PDB entry 8VGP | electron microscopy, 2.70 A resolution | chains H and L of the 3 polymer chains in the assembly

# Chain H
Protein: Fab 5A12.6DS heavy chain
Organism: Homo sapiens
Notes: antibody fragment or engineered binder
Chain sequence (236 residues; row label = number of the first residue in the row; note: 4 numbers in that range are skipped by the numbering (no residue carries them; nothing is unmodelled there); a row labelled like 82A-82C holds insertion residues (82A, then the next letters in order)):
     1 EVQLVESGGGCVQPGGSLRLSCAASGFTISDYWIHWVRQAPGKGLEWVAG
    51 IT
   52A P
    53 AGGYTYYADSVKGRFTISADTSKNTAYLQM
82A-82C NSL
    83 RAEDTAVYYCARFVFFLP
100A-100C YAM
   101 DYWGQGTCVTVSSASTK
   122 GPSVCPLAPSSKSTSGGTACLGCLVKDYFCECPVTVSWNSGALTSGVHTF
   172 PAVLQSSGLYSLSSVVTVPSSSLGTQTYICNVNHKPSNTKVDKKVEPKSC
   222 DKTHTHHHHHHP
Not modelled in the structure: 133-136, 219-233
Disulfide bonds: Cys11-Cys151, Cys22-Cys92, Cys108-Cys153, Cys144-Cys201

# Chain L
Protein: Fab 5A12.6DS light chain
Organism: Homo sapiens
Notes: antibody fragment or engineered binder
Chain sequence (215 residues; numbered 1 to 214 plus 1 insertion-coded residue; the number before each row is that of its first residue):
     1 DIQMTQSPSSLSASVGDRVTITCRASQ
   27A F
    28 LSSFGVAWYQQKCGKAPKLLIYGASSLYSGVPSRFSGSGSGTDFTLTISS
    78 LQCEDFATYYCQQGLLSPLTFGQGTKVEIKRTVAAPSVCIFPPSDECLKS
   128 GTASVVCLLNNFYPREAKVQWKVDNALQSGNSQESVTCQDSKDCTYSLSS
   178 TLTLSKADYEKHKVYACEVTHQGLSSPVTKSFNRGEC
Not modelled in the structure: 213-214
Disulfide bonds: Cys23-Cys88, Cys40-Cys165, Cys80-Cys171, Cys134-Cys194

# Chain H / chain L interface
Residue-residue contacts (54; chain H residue first):
  His35(H) - Leu96(L)
  Val37(H) - Phe98(L)  hydrophobic
  Gln39(H) - Gln38(L)  hydrogen bond
  Gln39(H) - Tyr87(L)
  Leu45(H) - Pro44(L)  hydrophobic
  Leu45(H) - Tyr87(L)  hydrophobic
  Leu45(H) - Phe98(L)
  Trp47(H) - Pro95(L)  hydrophobic
  Trp47(H) - Leu96(L)
  Trp47(H) - Phe98(L)
  Tyr58(H) - Ser94(L)
  Tyr91(H) - Gln38(L)  hydrogen bond
  Tyr91(H) - Lys42(L)
  Tyr91(H) - Ala43(L)  hydrophobic
  Pro100(H) - Tyr49(L)
  Tyr100A(H) - Phe31(L)
  Tyr100A(H) - Gly32(L)
  Tyr100A(H) - Gly91(L)  hydrogen bond (side chain-backbone)
  Ala100B(H) - Tyr36(L)
  Ala100B(H) - Leu46(L)  hydrophobic
  Met100C(H) - Tyr36(L)  hydrogen bond (backbone-side chain)
  Met100C(H) - Leu46(L)
  Met100C(H) - Gln89(L)
  Met100C(H) - Phe98(L)  hydrophobic
  Asp101(H) - Tyr55(L)
  Trp103(H) - Pro44(L)
  Gly104(H) - Ala43(L)
  Cys126(H) - Cys124(L)  disulfide
  Pro127(H) - Ser121(L)  hydrogen bond (backbone-side chain)
  Leu128(H) - Phe118(L)  hydrophobic
  Leu128(H) - Val133(L)  hydrophobic
  Ala129(H) - Phe118(L)
  Ser131(H) - Cys116(L)
  Ser131(H) - Ile117(L)
  Ser131(H) - Pro119(L)
  Ser132(H) - Lys207(L)  hydrogen bond (backbone-side chain)
  Cys141(H) - Cys116(L)  disulfide
  Cys141(H) - Phe118(L)  hydrophobic
  Cys141(H) - Leu135(L)  hydrophobic
  Cys141(H) - Asn137(L)
  Lys147(H) - Ser131(L)
  His169(H) - Ser174(L)  hydrogen bond
  Thr170(H) - Thr164(L)
  Phe171(H) - Leu135(L)  hydrophobic
  Phe171(H) - Ser162(L)
  Phe171(H) - Ser174(L)
  Phe171(H) - Leu175(L)
  Phe171(H) - Ser176(L)
  Pro172(H) - Ser162(L)  hydrogen bond (backbone-side chain)
  Pro172(H) - Val163(L)
  Val174(H) - Gln160(L)
  Leu175(H) - Gln160(L)  hydrogen bond (backbone-side chain)
  Val186(H) - Leu135(L)  hydrophobic
  Lys214(H) - Glu123(L)  salt bridge
Interface residues without a listed pair, chain H (42 interface residues in all): Lys43, Gly44, Glu46, Tyr59, Ala60, Phe95, Leu99, Leu142, Gly143, Leu145, Gln176, Thr188
Interface residues without a listed pair, chain L (39 interface residues in all): Ala34, Leu92, Asn138
Cross-chain cystine bridges: Cys126(H)-Cys124(L), Cys141(H)-Cys116(L)

# Overview
Chain H and chain L form an interface of 42 and 39 residues respectively; the contacts include 2 disulfide
bonds, 9 hydrogen bonds and 1 salt bridge. Polar pairs include Lys214(H)-Glu123(L), Gln39(H)-Gln38(L) and
Tyr91(H)-Gln38(L).
Here chain H is Fab 5A12.6DS heavy chain and chain L is Fab 5A12.6DS light chain, both from Homo sapiens.
Entry 8VGP (CryoEM structure of Angiopoietin-2 in complex with engineered conformationally rigid Fab 5A12.6DS)
was determined by electron microscopy (same publication as 8VEG, 8VGE, 8VGF, 8VGG, 8VGL, 8VGM and 3 further
entries).
